PDB entry 9G3Y | electron microscopy, 6.80 A resolution (low resolution: residue-level contacts below are approximate; hydrogen-bond / salt-bridge calls are withheld) | chains A and B of the 45 polymer chains in the assembly

[Chain A]
Molecule: Gamma-tubulin complex component
Organism: Sus scrofa
UniProtKB: A0A8D1IGH3 (A0A8D1IGH3_PIG); residues 1-905 here = UniProt positions 1-905
Amino-acid sequence (905 residues; each row starts with the number of its first residue):
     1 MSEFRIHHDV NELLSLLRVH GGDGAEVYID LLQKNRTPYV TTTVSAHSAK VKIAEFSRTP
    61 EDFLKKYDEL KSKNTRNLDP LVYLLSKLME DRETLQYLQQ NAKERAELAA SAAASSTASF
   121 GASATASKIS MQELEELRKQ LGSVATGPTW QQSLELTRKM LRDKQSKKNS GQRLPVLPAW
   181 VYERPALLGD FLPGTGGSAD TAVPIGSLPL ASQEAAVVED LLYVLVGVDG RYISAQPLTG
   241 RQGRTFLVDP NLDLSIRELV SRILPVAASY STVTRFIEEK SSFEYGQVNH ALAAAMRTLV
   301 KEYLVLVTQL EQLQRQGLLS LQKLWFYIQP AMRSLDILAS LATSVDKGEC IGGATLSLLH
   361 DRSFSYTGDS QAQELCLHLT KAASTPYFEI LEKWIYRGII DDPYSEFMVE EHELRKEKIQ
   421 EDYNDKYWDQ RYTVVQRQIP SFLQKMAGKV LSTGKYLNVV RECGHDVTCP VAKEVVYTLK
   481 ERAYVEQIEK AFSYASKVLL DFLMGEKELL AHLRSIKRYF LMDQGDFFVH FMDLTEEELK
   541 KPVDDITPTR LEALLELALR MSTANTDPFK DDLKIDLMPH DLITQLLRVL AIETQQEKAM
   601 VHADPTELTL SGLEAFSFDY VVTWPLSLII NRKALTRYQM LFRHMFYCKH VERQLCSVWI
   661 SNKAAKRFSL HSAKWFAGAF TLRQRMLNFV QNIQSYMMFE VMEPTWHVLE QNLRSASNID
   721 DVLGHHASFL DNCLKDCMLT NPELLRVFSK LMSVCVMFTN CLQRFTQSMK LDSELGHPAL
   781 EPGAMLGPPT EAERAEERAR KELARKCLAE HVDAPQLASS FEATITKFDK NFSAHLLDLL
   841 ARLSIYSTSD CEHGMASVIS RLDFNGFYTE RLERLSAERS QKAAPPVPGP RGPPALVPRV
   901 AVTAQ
Not modelled in the structure: 1-146, 193-202, 774-814, 880-905

[Chain B]
Molecule: Gamma-tubulin complex component 3
Organism: Sus scrofa
UniProtKB: F1RN46 (F1RN46_PIG); numbering as in UniProt (aligned over 1-910)
Amino-acid sequence (910 residues; row label = number of the first residue in the row):
     1 MATPDQKSPN VLLQNLCCRI LGKSEADVAQ QFQYAVRVIG SNFAPTVERD EFLVAEKIKK
    61 ELTRQRREAD AALFSELHRK LHSQGVLKNK WSILYLLLSL SEDPRKQPSK VSGYAALFAQ
   121 ALPRDAHSTP YYYARPQSLP LNYQERGAPS AQSAGSAGSS GVSSLGTYAL NGPTPPPPPP
   181 ALLPGQPLPA PGVGDGLRQQ LGSRLAWTLT ASQPSLPSTT SKAVPSSGSR GAARPRREGD
   241 AAAGAVEVTE AALVRDILYV FQGIDGKHVK MSNADNCYTV EGKANLSKSL RDTAVRLAEL
   301 GWLHNKIRKY TDQRSLDRSF GLVGQSFCAA LHQELREYYR LLSVLHSQLQ LEDDQGVNLG
   361 LESSLTLRRL LVWTYDPKMR LKTLAALVDH CQGRKGGELA SAVHAYTKTG DPYARSLVQH
   421 ILSLVSHPVL SFLYRWIYDG ELEDTYHEFF VASDPAVKAD RLWHDKYALR KPMIPSFMTM
   481 DQCRKVLLIG KSINFLHQVC HDQTPTTKMI AVTKSAESPQ DAADLFTDLE NAFQGKIDAA
   541 YFETSKYLLD VLNKKYSLLD HMQAMRRYLL LGQGDFIRHL MDLLKPELVR PATTLYQHNL
   601 TGILETAVRA TNAQFDSPEI LKRLDVRLLE VSPGDTGWDV FSLDYHVDGP IATVFTRECM
   661 SHYLRAFNFL WRAKRVEYIL TDIRKGHMCN ARLLRSMPEF SGVLHHCHIL ASEMVHFIHQ
   721 MQYYVTFEVL ECSWDELWNR VQRAQDLDHI IAAHEAFLGT VISRCLLDSD SRALLNQLRA
   781 VFDQIIELQN TQDAIYRAAL EELQRRLQFE EKKKQREAEG QWGVSAAEEE QEKRRVQEFQ
   841 ESIPKMCSQL RILTHFYQGV VQQFLVSLTT SSDESLRFLS FRLDFNEHYR AREPRLRVSL
   901 GTRGRRSSHT
Not modelled in the structure: 1-247, 352-363, 507-527, 898-910

[Chain A / chain B interface]
Residue-residue contacts (24):
  Trp180(A) with Trp302(B)
  Arg184(A) with Asp275(B); Cys277(B); Glu299(B); Trp302(B)
  Ala186(A) with Val295(B); Arg296(B); Leu297(B); Ala298(B); Glu299(B)
  Leu187(A) with Arg296(B); Glu299(B)
  Leu192(A) with Asp292(B); Thr293(B); Arg296(B)
  Asp229(A) with Ser289(B)
  Gly230(A) with Ser289(B)
  Arg231(A) with Ser289(B)
  Gln287(A) with Lys408(B); Gly410(B); Asp411(B)
  His290(A) with Asp411(B)
  Ala291(A) with Asp411(B)
  Pro403(A) with Lys408(B)
Also at the interface, not in a pair above, chain A (17 interface residues in all): Val181, Glu183, Pro185, Leu188, Leu304
Also at the interface, not in a pair above, chain B (17 interface residues in all): Val372, Ala385, Thr409

[Summary]
Chain A and chain B each contribute 17 residues to their interface.
Chain A is Gamma-tubulin complex component and chain B is Gamma-tubulin complex component 3, both from Sus
scrofa; the structure, Structure of the Native CMG-decorated gamma-Tubulin Ring Complex from Pig Brain, was
determined by electron microscopy (same publication as 9G3X, 9G3Z and 9G40).
